7EF9 - chains A and B of the 3 polymer chains in the assembly; structure by X-ray diffraction, 1.97 A resolution.

== Chain A ==
Molecule: Adenine DNA glycosylase
Organism: Mus musculus
Notes: EC 3.2.2.31
UniProt: Q99P21 (MUTYH_MOUSE); numbering as in UniProt (aligned over 45-487)
Amino-acid sequence (448 residues; numbered 40 to 487; the number before each row is that of its first residue):
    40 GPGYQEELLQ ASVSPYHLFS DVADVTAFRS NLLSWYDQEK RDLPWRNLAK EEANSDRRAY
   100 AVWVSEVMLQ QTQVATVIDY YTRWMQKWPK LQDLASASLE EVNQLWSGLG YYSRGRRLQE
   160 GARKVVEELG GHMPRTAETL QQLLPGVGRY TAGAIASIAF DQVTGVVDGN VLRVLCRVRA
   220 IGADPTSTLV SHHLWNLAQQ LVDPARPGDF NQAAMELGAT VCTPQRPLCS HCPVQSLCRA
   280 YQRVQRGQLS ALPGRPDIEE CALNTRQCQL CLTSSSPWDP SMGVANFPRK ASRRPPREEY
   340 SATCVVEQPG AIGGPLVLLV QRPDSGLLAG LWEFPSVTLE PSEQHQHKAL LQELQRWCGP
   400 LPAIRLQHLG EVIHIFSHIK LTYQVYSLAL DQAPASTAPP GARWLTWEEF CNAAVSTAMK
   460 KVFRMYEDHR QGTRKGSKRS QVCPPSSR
Disordered / not traced: 40-48, 290-297, 471-487
Differences from the reference sequence: expression tag (40-44)
Metal / ion sites: Zn2+: His-56, Cys-300, Cys-307, Cys-310; 4Fe-4S cluster Fe: Cys-261, Cys-268, Cys-271, Cys-277
Residues lining bound ligands: 4Fe-4S cluster (SF4): Arg-216, Val-217, Val-260, Cys-261, Pro-266, Leu-267, Cys-268, Cys-271, Val-273, Gln-274, Cys-277, Ala-279, Tyr-280, Val-323
Curated features (UniProtKB/Swiss-Prot):
  - motif: Val-376 to Gly-398 (Nudix box)
  - active site: Glu-105 (Proton donor/acceptor)
  - binding site ([4Fe-4S] cluster): Cys-261, Cys-268, Cys-271, Cys-277
  - site: Asp-207 (Transition state stabilizer)
Reported in the primary citation:
  - binding site for the 14-nt DNA strand (chain B): Gln-110, Thr-111, Leu-148, Tyr-150, Gly-365, Phe-415, Ser-416
  - binding site for the 14-nt DNA strand: Gln-110
  - binding site for the 14-nt DNA strand: Met-254 (proposed by the authors, not directly observed)
  - catalytic residues: Glu-105, Tyr-189, Asp-207
  - mutagenesis - D207N: abolished catalytic activity (citing earlier work)
  - specificity-determining residues: Arg-80 (proposed by the authors, not directly observed)
  - disease-associated variants - I194V, R216H, R216L, V217F, R245Q, P266L, L357P, P374L: decreased stability (proposed by the authors, not directly observed)
  - contacts within the chain: Asp-76/Arg-245 (hydrogen bond), Arg-245/Asp-248 (hydrogen bond)
  - mutagenesis - F415A/S416A: decreased catalytic activity on A:8-oxoG
  - mutagenesis - C300S: decreased catalytic activity

== Chain B ==
Molecule: 14-nt DNA strand
Sequence (14 nucleotides; numbered 1 to 14; the number before each row is that of its first residue):
     1 ATGAGACGGG GACT
Modified residues: 8OG (8-oxo-2'-deoxy-guanosine-5'-monophosphate) at position 8

== How chain A and chain B interact ==
Contacting residue pairs - 33 pairs, chain A then chain B:
  Gln-110(A) / 8OG_8(B)  hydrogen bond to the base
  Gln-110(A) / DG9(B)  hydrogen bond to the base
  Thr-111(A) / 8OG_8(B)  hydrogen bond to the base
  Gln-112(A) / DG10(B)  base contact
  Gln-112(A) / DG11(B)  sugar contact
  Thr-115(A) / DG11(B)  sugar contact
  Gly-147(A) / DG9(B)  sugar contact
  Leu-148(A) / 8OG_8(B)  hydrogen bond to the base
  Gly-149(A) / 8OG_8(B)  sugar contact
  Tyr-150(A) / DC7(B)  hydrogen bond to the base
  Tyr-150(A) / 8OG_8(B)  stacking on the base
  Tyr-151(A) / 8OG_8(B)  hydrogen bond to the phosphate
  Tyr-151(A) / DG9(B)  hydrogen bond to the phosphate
  Arg-153(A) / 8OG_8(B)  base contact
  Thr-227(A) / DG3(B)  phosphate contact
  Arg-265(A) / DT14(B)  salt bridge to the phosphate
  Arg-333(A) / DG5(B)  salt bridge to the phosphate
  Arg-336(A) / DA6(B)  salt bridge to the phosphate
  Gly-365(A) / DC7(B)  phosphate contact
  Leu-366(A) / DC7(B)  hydrogen bond to the phosphate
  Leu-366(A) / 8OG_8(B)  phosphate contact
  Leu-367(A) / 8OG_8(B)  hydrogen bond to the phosphate
  His-413(A) / DG9(B)  salt bridge to the phosphate
  Phe-415(A) / 8OG_8(B)  base contact
  Phe-415(A) / DG9(B)  phosphate contact
  Ser-416(A) / DC7(B)  base contact
  Ser-416(A) / 8OG_8(B)  hydrogen bond to the base
  His-417(A) / DA6(B)  sugar contact
  His-417(A) / DC7(B)  salt bridge to the phosphate
  Ser-455(A) / DG9(B)  phosphate contact
  Thr-456(A) / DG9(B)  hydrogen bond to the phosphate
  Thr-456(A) / DG10(B)  phosphate contact
  Ala-457(A) / DG9(B)  phosphate contact
Interface residues without a listed pair, chain A (28 interface residues in all): Ala-114, Ser-152, Gln-264, Ile-414
Interface residues without a listed pair, chain B (11 interface residues in all): DA12, DC13

== Summary ==
The interface between chain A and chain B involves 28 residues on one side and 11 on the other, with 11
hydrogen bonds, 5 salt bridges and 1 aromatic stacking contact. Among the polar pairs are Gln-110(A)/8OG_8(B),
Gln-110(A)/DG9(B) and Thr-111(A)/8OG_8(B). The paper reports catalytic residues Glu-105(A), Tyr-189(A) and
Asp-207(A); I194V, R216H and R216L of chain A, among others, reduce stability; 11 substitutions were tested in
all.
Here chain A is Adenine DNA glycosylase (Mus musculus) and chain B is a 14-nt DNA strand. Entry 7EF9 (Crystal
structure of mouse MUTYH in complex with DNA containing AP site analogue:8-oxoG (Form II)) was determined by
X-ray diffraction (same publication as 7EF8 and 7EFA).
